PDB entry 8GC8 | X-ray diffraction, 1.75 A resolution | chain A

== Chain A ==
Protein: Tyrosine-protein kinase BTK
From: Homo sapiens
Notes: EC 2.7.10.2
UniProt: Q06187 (BTK_HUMAN); residue numbers follow UniProt; this construct covers 389-658
Amino-acid sequence (270 residues; numbered 389 to 658; the number before each row is that of its first residue):
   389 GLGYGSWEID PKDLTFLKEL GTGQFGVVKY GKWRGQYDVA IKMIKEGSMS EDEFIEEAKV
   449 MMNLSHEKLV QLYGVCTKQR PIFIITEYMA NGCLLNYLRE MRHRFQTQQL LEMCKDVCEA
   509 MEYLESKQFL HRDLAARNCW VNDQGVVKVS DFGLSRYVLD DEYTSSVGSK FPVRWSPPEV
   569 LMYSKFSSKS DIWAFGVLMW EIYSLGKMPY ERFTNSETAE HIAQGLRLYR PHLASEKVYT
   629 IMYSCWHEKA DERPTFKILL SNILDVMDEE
Not modelled in the structure: 389-391, 544-557
Construct notes: engineered mutation Trp528 (Leu in Q06187)
Ligand contacts: YXJ (5-(piperidin-1-yl)-3-[4-(piperidin-4-yl)anilino]pyrazine-2-carboxamide): Leu408, Gly409, Thr410, Gly411, Val416, Ala428, Lys430, Val458, Thr474, Glu475, Tyr476, Met477, Ala478, Asn479, Gly480, Trp528
Curated features (UniProtKB/Swiss-Prot):
  - motif: Trp581 to Trp588 (CAV1-binding)
  - active site: Asp521 (Proton acceptor)
  - binding site (ATP): Leu408 to Val416, Lys430
  - binding site (clofedanol): Thr474 to Met477, Leu542
  - binding site (dasatinib): Thr474 to Met477
  - modified residue: Tyr551 (Phosphotyrosine), Ser604 (Phosphoserine), Tyr617 (Phosphotyrosine), Ser623 (Phosphoserine)
  - natural variant: Leu408 (L408P: In XLA), Gly414 (G414R: In XLA), Tyr418 (Y418H: In XLA), Ile429 (I429N: In XLA), Lys430 (K430E: In XLA; K430R: In XLA), Glu445 (E445D: In XLA), Gly462 (G462D: In XLA; G462V: In XLA), Tyr476 (Y476D: In XLA), Met477 (M477R: In XLA), Cys481 (C481S: Found in patients with chronic lymphocytic leukemia; uncertain significance), Cys502 (C502F: In XLA; C502W: In XLA), Cys506 (C506R: In XLA; C506Y: In XLA), 36 further natural variant entries in UniProt
  - mutagenesis: Tyr551 (Y551F: Loss of phosphorylation of GTF2I), Tyr617 (Y617E: Defective in mediating calcium response)
From the paper describing this entry:
  - binding site for YXJ: Glu475, Met477
  - conformationally variable residues (helix shift): Lys430, Glu445, Met449
  - post-translational modification sites: Tyr461, Tyr551
  - mutagenesis - V416L, A428D, M437R, C481F, C481R: decreased catalytic activity
  - mutagenesis - C481S: unchanged catalytic activity
  - mutagenesis - V416L: decreased signaling in response to anti-immunoglobulin M (IgM)
  - mutagenesis - T474I: increased signaling
  - mutagenesis - C481S: decreased binding to ibrutinib
  - mutagenesis - V416L, M437R: decreased binding to pirtobrutinib

== Summary ==
Bound to chain A: compound YXJ. From UniProt: active-site residue Asp521, 10 ATP-binding residues, 5
clofedanol-binding residues and 4 dasatinib-binding residues. From the paper: a binding site for YXJ at Glu475
and Met477; V416L, A428D and M437R, among others, reduce catalytic activity; 7 substitutions were tested in
all.
Chain A is Tyrosine-protein kinase BTK (Homo sapiens); the structure, Bruton's tyrosine kinase L528W mutant in
complex with 5-(piperidin-1-yl)-3-{[4-(piperidin-4-yl)phenyl]amino}pyrazine-2-carboxamide, was determined by
X-ray diffraction together with 8GC7 from the same study.
